Entry 3B68 (X-ray diffraction, 1.90 A resolution); this record covers chain A.

[Chain A]
Name: Androgen receptor
Source organism: Homo sapiens
Reference sequence: P10275 (ANDR_HUMAN); residues 671-919 here = UniProt positions 671-919
Chain sequence (249 residues; numbered 671 to 919; the number before each row is that of its first residue):
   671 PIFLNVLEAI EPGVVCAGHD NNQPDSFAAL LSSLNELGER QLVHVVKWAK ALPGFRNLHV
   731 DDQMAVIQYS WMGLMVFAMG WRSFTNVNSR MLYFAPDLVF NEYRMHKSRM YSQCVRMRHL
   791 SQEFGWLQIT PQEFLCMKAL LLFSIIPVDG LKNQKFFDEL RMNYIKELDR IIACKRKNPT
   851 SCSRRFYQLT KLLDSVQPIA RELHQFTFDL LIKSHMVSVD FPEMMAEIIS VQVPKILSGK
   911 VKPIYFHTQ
Not modelled in the structure: 918-919
Ligand contacts: B68 ((2S)-3-[4-(acetylamino)phenoxy]-2-hydroxy-2-methyl-N-[4-nitro-3-(trifluoromethyl)phenyl]propanamide): Leu701, Leu704, Asn705, Leu707, Gly708, Gln711, Gln738, Trp741, Met742, Met745, Val746, Met749, Arg752, Phe764, Met787, Leu873, His874, Phe876, Thr877, Met895, Ile898, Ile899, Gln902, Val903
Reported in the primary citation:
  - binding site for B68: Leu704, Asn705, Gln711, Gln738, Arg752, His874, Ile898, Val903
  - conformationally variable residues (side-chain flip): Ile898

[In short]
Ligands of chain A: compound B68. The paper reports a binding site for B68 at Leu704, Asn705 and Gln711 among
others; conformational variability at Ile898.
Chain A is Androgen receptor (Homo sapiens); the structure, Crystal structure of the androgen receptor ligand
binding domain in complex with SARM S-4, was determined by X-ray diffraction, deposited together with 3B5R,
3B65, 3B66 and 3B67.
